PDB entry 7LXT | electron microscopy, 3.40 A resolution | chains S and T of the 28 polymer chains in the assembly

[Chain S]
Protein: 20S proteasome alpha-5 subunit
Source organism: Plasmodium falciparum (isolate 3D7)
Notes: EC 3.4.25.1
UniProtKB: Q8IBI3 (Q8IBI3_PLAF7); residue numbers follow UniProt; this construct covers 1-256
Amino-acid sequence (256 residues; numbered 1 to 256; the number before each row is that of its first residue):
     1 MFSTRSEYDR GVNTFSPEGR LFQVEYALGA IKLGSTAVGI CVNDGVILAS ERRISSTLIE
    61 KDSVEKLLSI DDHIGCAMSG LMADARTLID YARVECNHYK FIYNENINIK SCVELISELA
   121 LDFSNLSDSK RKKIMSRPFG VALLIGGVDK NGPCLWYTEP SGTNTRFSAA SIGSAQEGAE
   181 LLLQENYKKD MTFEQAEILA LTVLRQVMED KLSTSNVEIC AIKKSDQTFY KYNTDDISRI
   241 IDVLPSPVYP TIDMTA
Not modelled in the structure: 1-7, 127-133, 248-256

[Chain T]
Protein: 20S proteasome alpha-6 subunit
Source organism: Plasmodium falciparum
Notes: EC 3.4.25.1
UniProtKB: Q8IK90 (Q8IK90_PLAF7); residue numbers follow UniProt; this construct covers 1-254
Amino-acid sequence (254 residues; each row starts with the number of its first residue):
     1 MYRNLYDTDN IIYSPEGRLY QVEYASEAIK QGTCAVAIKS KDYVVVSGLK KCISKLSFPQ
    61 EKIFKIDDYI GISMSGITSD AKVLTKFMQN ECLSHKFLYN ENINIESLVR SVADKYQKNT
   121 QKSSKRAFGV GLMIAAYHNE PCIFETRPNG SYFEYDALSF GARSHASKTY LEKNLHLFEE
   181 CSLEELILHC LKALKCSLSS ESELTISNTA LAVVGKNHPW QEISSLQLEE YLSKVKMDAE
   241 QEQVEENVQN EANE
Not modelled in the structure: 1-2, 238-254

[How chain S and chain T interact]
Contacting residue pairs - 36 pairs, chain S then chain T:
  Asn13(S) - Arg126(T)
  Thr14(S) - Thr8(T)
  Thr14(S) - Gln21(T)
  Phe15(S) - Gln21(T)
  Phe15(S) - Ala25(T)  hydrophobic
  Phe15(S) - Ile77(T)  hydrophobic
  Phe15(S) - Arg126(T)
  Phe15(S) - Ala127(T)
  Ser16(S) - Tyr24(T)
  Pro17(S) - Tyr24(T)  hydrophobic
  Pro17(S) - Glu27(T)
  Glu18(S) - Glu27(T)
  Gly19(S) - Tyr24(T)
  Leu21(S) - Ile77(T)  hydrophobic
  Leu21(S) - Arg126(T)
  Glu114(S) - Lys82(T)
  Leu121(S) - Ser79(T)
  Ser124(S) - Arg126(T)  hydrogen bond
  Asn125(S) - Asn119(T)
  Asn125(S) - Lys125(T)
  Leu126(S) - Val83(T)  hydrophobic
  Leu126(S) - Lys115(T)
  Leu126(S) - Asn119(T)
  Leu126(S) - Phe128(T)
  Gly162(S) - Thr78(T)
  Thr163(S) - Thr78(T)
  Thr165(S) - Ile53(T)
  Thr165(S) - Gln60(T)
  Arg166(S) - Phe58(T)  hydrogen bond (backbone-backbone)
  Phe167(S) - Ile53(T)  hydrophobic
  Phe167(S) - Ser57(T)
  Ser168(S) - Leu56(T)  hydrogen bond (side chain-backbone)
  Ala169(S) - Leu56(T)
  Gln184(S) - Lys55(T)
  Gln184(S) - Leu56(T)
  Tyr187(S) - Leu56(T)  hydrophobic
Interface residues without a listed pair, chain S (25 interface residues in all): Asn164, Glu180, Leu183
Interface residues without a listed pair, chain T (26 interface residues in all): Ala28, Gln31, Ser54, Ser124

[In short]
25 residues of chain S and 26 residues of chain T are in contact; the contacts include 3 hydrogen bonds. Polar
contacts include Ser124(S)-Arg126(T), Ser168(S)-Leu56(T) and Arg166(S)-Phe58(T).
Here chain S is 20S proteasome alpha-5 subunit (Plasmodium falciparum (isolate 3D7)) and chain T is 20S
proteasome alpha-6 subunit (Plasmodium falciparum). Entry 7LXT (Structure of Plasmodium falciparum 20S
proteasome with bound bortezomib) was determined by electron microscopy (same publication as 7LXU).
